PDB entry 3S9H | X-ray diffraction, 1.95 A resolution | chains P and A of the 3 polymer chains in the assembly

Chain P:
Molecule: 13-nt DNA strand
Sequence (13 nucleotides; numbered 103 to 115; the number before each row is that of its first residue):
   103 GCGGACTGCT TAC
Modified positions: DOC (2',3'-dideoxycytidine-5'-monophosphate) at position 115

Chain A:
Protein: DNA polymerase
From: Enterobacteria phage RB69
Notes: EC 2.7.7.7
UniProtKB: Q38087 (DPOL_BPR69); residue numbers follow UniProt; this construct covers 1-903
Chain sequence (903 residues; each row starts with the number of its first residue):
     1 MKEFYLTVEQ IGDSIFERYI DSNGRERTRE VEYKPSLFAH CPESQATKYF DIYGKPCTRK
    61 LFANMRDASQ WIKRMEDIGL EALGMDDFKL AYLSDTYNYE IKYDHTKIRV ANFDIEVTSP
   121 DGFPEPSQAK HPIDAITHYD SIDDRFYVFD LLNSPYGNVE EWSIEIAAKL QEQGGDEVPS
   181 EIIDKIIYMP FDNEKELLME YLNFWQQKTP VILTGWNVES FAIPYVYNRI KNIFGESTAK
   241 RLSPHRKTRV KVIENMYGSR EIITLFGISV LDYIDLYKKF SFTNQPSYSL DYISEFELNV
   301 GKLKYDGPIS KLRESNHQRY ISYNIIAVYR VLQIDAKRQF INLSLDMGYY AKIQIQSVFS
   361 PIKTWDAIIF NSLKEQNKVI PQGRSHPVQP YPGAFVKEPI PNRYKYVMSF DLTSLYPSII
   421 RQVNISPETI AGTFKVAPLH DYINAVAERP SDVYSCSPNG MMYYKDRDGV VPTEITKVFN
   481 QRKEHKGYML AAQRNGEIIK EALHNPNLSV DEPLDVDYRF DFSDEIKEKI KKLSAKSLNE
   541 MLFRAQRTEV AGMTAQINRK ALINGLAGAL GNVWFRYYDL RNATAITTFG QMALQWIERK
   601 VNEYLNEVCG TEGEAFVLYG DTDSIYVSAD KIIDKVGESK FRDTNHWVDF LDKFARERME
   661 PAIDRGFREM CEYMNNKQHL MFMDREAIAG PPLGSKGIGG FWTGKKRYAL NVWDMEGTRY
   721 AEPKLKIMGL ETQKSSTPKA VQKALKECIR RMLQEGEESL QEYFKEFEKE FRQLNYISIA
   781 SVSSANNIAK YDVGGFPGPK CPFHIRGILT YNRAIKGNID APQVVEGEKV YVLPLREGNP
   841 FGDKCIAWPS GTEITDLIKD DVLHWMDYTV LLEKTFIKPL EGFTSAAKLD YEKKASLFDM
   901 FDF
Sequence notes: engineered mutation Ala222 (Asp in Q38087), Ala327 (Asp in Q38087), Ala561 (Leu in Q38087), Gly565 (Ser in Q38087), Ala567 (Tyr in Q38087)
UniProt features mapped onto this chain:
  - region: Thr248 to Thr264 (Beta hairpin), Lys705 to Tyr708 (Binding of DNA in B-conformation), Leu897 to Phe903 (Interaction with the polymerase clamp)
  - binding site (Mg(2+)): Asp114, Glu116, Asp411, Leu412, Asp623
  - binding site (substrate): Ser414 to Tyr416, Arg482, Lys560
  - site: Asp621 (Optimization of metal coordination by the polymerase active site), Lys706 (Optimization of metal coordination by the polymerase active site), Asp714 (Essential for viral replication)
  - mutagenesis: Leu415 (L415A/G: Decreases base selectivity by several hundred fold; L415G/F: Increased misinsertion, increased mismatch extension and inefficient proofreading; L415M: No effect on base selectivity), Asp621 (D621A: Drastic decrease in the efficiency of incorporation of dGMP), Lys706 (K706A: Almost complete loss of polymerase activity), Asp714 (D714A: Complete loss of viral replication)
Bound ions: Ca2+ site 1 near Glu116 (its only coordinating residue here); Ca2+ site 2: Asp411, Leu412, Asp623 (together with DUP); Ca2+ site 3: Asp411, Asp623 (together with DUP); Ca2+ site 4: Asn505, Asn507, Lys531
Ligand contacts: DUP (2'-deoxyuridine 5'-alpha,beta-imido-triphosphate): Asp411, Leu412, Thr413, Ser414, Leu415, Tyr416, Pro417, Arg482, Lys486, Lys560, Asn564, Thr622, Asp623

Interface between chain P and chain A:
Contacting residue pairs (27):
  DT109(P) with Tyr791(A), hydrogen bond to the phosphate
  DG110(P) with Lys790(A), salt bridge to the phosphate; Tyr791(A), hydrogen bond to the phosphate; His804(A), phosphate contact
  DC111(P) with Ser783(A), sugar contact; Ser784(A), phosphate contact; Ala785(A), phosphate contact; Asn786(A), hydrogen bond to the phosphate; His804(A), salt bridge to the phosphate
  DT112(P) with Asn284(A), phosphate contact; Ser735(A), phosphate contact; Ser736(A), sugar contact; Ser783(A), phosphate contact; Ser784(A), hydrogen bond to the phosphate
  DT113(P) with Asn284(A), hydrogen bond to the phosphate; Gly729(A), phosphate contact; Gln733(A), sugar contact; Lys734(A), phosphate contact; Ser735(A), hydrogen bond to the phosphate
  DA114(P) with Lys706(A), hydrogen bond to the base; Met728(A), phosphate contact; Gly729(A), hydrogen bond to the phosphate; Gln733(A), phosphate contact
  DOC_115(P) with Asp621(A), sugar contact; Thr622(A), sugar contact; Tyr708(A), hydrogen bond to the phosphate; Met728(A), phosphate contact
Also at the interface, not in a pair above, chain A (26 interface residues in all): Tyr257, Asp623, Tyr626, Ile727, Val782, Asn787, Pro802, Lys829

Overview:
The interface between chain P and chain A involves 7 residues on one side and 26 on the other, with 9 hydrogen
bonds and 2 salt bridges. Polar contacts include DA114(P)-Lys706(A), DT109(P)-Tyr791(A) and
DG110(P)-Tyr791(A). Bound to chain A: compound DUP.
Chain P is a 13-nt DNA strand and chain A is DNA polymerase (Enterobacteria phage RB69); the structure, RB69
DNA Polymerase Triple Mutant(L561A/S565G/Y567A) ternary complex with dUpNpp and a dideoxy-terminated primer in
the presence ..., was determined by X-ray diffraction, deposited together with 3SCX, 3SI6, 3SJJ, 3SNN, 3SPY,
3SPZ, 3SQ0 and 3SQ1.
